1TAW - chains A and B; structure by X-ray diffraction, 1.80 A resolution.

[Chain A]
Molecule: Trypsin
From: Bos taurus
Notes: EC 3.4.21.4
UniProtKB: P00760 (TRY1_BOVIN); the construct lacks a stretch of the UniProt sequence and is renumbered around it, so the offset changes along the chain: 16-34 = UniProt 21-39; 37-67 = UniProt 40-70; 69-125 = UniProt 71-127; 127-130 = UniProt 128-131; 5 more segments
Amino-acid sequence (223 residues; numbered 16 to 245 plus 3 insertion-coded residues; 10 numbers in that range are skipped by the numbering (no residue carries them; nothing is unmodelled there); the number before each row is that of its first residue):
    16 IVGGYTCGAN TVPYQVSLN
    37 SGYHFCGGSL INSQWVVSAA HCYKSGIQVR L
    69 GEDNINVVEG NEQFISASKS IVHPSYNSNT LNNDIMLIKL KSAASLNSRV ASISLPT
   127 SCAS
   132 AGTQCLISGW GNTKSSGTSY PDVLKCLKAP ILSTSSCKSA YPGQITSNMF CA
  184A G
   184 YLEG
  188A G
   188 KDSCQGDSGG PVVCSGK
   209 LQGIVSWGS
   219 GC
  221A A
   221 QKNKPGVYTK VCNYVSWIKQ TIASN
Differences from the reference sequence: conflict Thr165 (Asp in P00760)
Disulfide bonds: Cys22-Cys157, Cys42-Cys58, Cys128-Cys232, Cys136-Cys201, Cys168-Cys182, Cys191-Cys220
Metal / ion sites: Ca2+: Glu70, Asn72, Val75, Glu80
What the authors report for this chain:
  - catalytic residues: Ser195

[Chain B]
Molecule: Protease inhibitor domain of alzheimer's amyloid beta-protein precursor
From: Homo sapiens
Notes: fragment: residues 289 - 342 of alzheimer's amyloid beta-protein precursor
UniProtKB: P05067 (A4_HUMAN); residues 1-58 here correspond to UniProt positions 287-344 (UniProt number = residue number + 286)
Amino-acid sequence (58 residues; each row starts with the number of its first residue):
     1 VREVCSEQAE TGPCRAMISR WYFDVTEGKC APFFYGGCGG NRNNFDTEEY CMAVCGSA
Disordered / not traced: 1-2, 57-58
Disulfide bonds: Cys5-Cys55, Cys14-Cys38, Cys30-Cys51
What the authors report for this chain:
  - specificity-determining residues: Arg15

[Interface between chain A and chain B]
Contacting residue pairs (39; chain A residue first):
  Tyr39(A) with Met17(B); Ile18(B); Ser19(B), hydrogen bond (side chain-backbone)
  His40(A) with Met17(B)
  Phe41(A) with Ala16(B); Met17(B), hydrogen bond (backbone-backbone)
  Cys42(A) with Ala16(B), hydrophobic
  His57(A) with Cys14(B); Arg15(B); Gly36(B); Gly37(B)
  Lys60(A) with Ile18(B)
  Leu99(A) with Cys14(B), hydrophobic; Cys38(B), hydrophobic
  Tyr151(A) with Met17(B), hydrophobic
  Asp189(A) with Arg15(B), salt bridge
  Ser190(A) with Arg15(B), hydrogen bond
  Cys191(A) with Arg15(B)
  Gln192(A) with Thr11(B); Gly12(B); Cys14(B), hydrogen bond (side chain-backbone); Arg15(B); Ala16(B)
  Gly193(A) with Arg15(B), hydrogen bond (backbone-backbone); Ala16(B); Met17(B)
  Asp194(A) with Arg15(B), hydrogen bond (backbone-backbone)
  Ser195(A) with Arg15(B), hydrogen bond (backbone-backbone); Ala16(B), hydrogen bond (side chain-backbone)
  Ser214(A) with Cys14(B); Arg15(B), hydrogen bond (backbone-backbone)
  Trp215(A) with Pro13(B); Cys14(B), hydrophobic; Arg15(B)
  Gly216(A) with Pro13(B), hydrogen bond (backbone-backbone); Arg15(B)
  Gly219(A) with Arg15(B), hydrogen bond (backbone-side chain)
  Cys220(A) with Arg15(B)
  Gly226(A) with Arg15(B)
Interface residues without a listed pair, chain A (26 interface residues in all): Cys58, Ser96, Val213, Ser217, Tyr228
Interface residues without a listed pair, chain B (13 interface residues in all): Phe34
Interface features reported in the paper:
  - interface residues, chain B: Arg15(B)

[Summary]
26 residues of chain A face 13 of chain B across their interface, with 11 hydrogen bonds and 1 salt bridge.
Among the polar pairs are Asp189(A)-Arg15(B), Tyr39(A)-Ser19(B) and Ser190(A)-Arg15(B). The Ca2+ site is built
by Glu70(A), Asn72(A), Val75(A) and Glu80(A). The paper reports the catalytic residue Ser195(A); the interface
residue Arg15(B).
Chain A is Trypsin (Bos taurus) and chain B is Protease inhibitor domain of alzheimer's amyloid beta-protein
precursor (Homo sapiens); the structure, Bovine trypsin complexed to appi, was determined by X-ray diffraction
together with 1CA0 from the same study.
